Entry 2D0G (X-ray diffraction, 2.60 A resolution); this record covers chain A.

Chain A:
Protein: alpha-amylase I
Organism: Thermoactinomyces vulgaris
Notes: EC 3.2.1.1
UniProt: Q60053 (NEPU1_THEVU); residues 1-637 here correspond to UniProt positions 30-666 (UniProt number = residue number + 29)
Sequence (637 residues; each row starts with the number of its first residue):
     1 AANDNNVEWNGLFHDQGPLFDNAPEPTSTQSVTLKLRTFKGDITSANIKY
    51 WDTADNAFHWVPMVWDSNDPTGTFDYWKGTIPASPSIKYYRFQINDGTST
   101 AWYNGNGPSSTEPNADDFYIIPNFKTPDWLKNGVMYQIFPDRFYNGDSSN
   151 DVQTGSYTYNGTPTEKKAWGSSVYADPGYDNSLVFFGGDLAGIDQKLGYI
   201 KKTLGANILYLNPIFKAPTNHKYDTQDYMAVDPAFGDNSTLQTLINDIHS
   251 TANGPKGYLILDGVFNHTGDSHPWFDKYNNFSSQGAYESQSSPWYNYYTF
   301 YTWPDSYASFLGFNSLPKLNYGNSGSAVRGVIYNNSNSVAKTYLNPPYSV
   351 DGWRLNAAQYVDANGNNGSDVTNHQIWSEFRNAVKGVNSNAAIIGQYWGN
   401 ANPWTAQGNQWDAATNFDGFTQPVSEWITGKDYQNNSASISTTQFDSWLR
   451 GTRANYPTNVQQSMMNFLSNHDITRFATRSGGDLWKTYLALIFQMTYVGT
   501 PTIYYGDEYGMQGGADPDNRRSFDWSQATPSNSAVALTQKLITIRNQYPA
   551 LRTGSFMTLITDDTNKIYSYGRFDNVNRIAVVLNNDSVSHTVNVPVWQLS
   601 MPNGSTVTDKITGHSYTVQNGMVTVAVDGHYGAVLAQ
Sequence notes: engineered mutation Asn356 (Asp385 in Q60053), Gln396 (Glu425 in Q60053)
Ion coordination: Ca2+ site 1: Ala2, Asp4, Asn6, Asp42, Asp96; Ca2+ site 2: Asn145, Asp147, Asn150, Asp151, Gly187, Asp189; Ca2+ site 3: Asp276, Asn279, Phe281, Ser283, Glu288
Small-molecule neighbours:
  - beta-D-glucopyranose (BGC): Asp483, Trp485, Asp586, Ser587, Gly629, His630
  - alpha-D-glucopyranose (GLC): Asp418, Trp448, Thr452

Summary:
Bound to chain A: alpha-D-glucopyranose and beta-D-glucopyranose. Ala2, Asp4, Asn6, Asp42 and Asp96 coordinate
Ca2+ site 1. Asn145, Asp147, Asn150, Asp151, Gly187 and Asp189 coordinate Ca2+ site 2.
Chain A is alpha-amylase I (Thermoactinomyces vulgaris); the structure, Crystal Structure of Thermoactinomyces
vulgaris R-47 Alpha-Amylase 1 (TVAI) Mutant D356N/E396Q complexed with P5, a pullulan ..., was determined by
X-ray diffraction, deposited together with 2D0F and 2D0H.
